Entry 4S0L (X-ray diffraction, 2.50 A resolution); this record covers chain A.

== Chain A ==
Name: Threonine--tRNA ligase
Organism: Pyrococcus abyssi GE5
Notes: EC 6.1.1.3
Reference sequence: Q9UZ14 (SYT_PYRAB); residues 1-143 here = UniProt positions 1-143
Chain sequence (151 residues; numbered 1 to 151; the number before each row is that of its first residue):
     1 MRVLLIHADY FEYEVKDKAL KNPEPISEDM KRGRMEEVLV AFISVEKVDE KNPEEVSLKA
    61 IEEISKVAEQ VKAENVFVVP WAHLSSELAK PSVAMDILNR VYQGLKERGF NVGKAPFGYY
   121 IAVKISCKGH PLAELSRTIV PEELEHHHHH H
Unresolved in the structure: 143-151
Sequence notes: engineered mutation A8 (Ser in Q9UZ14), F11 (Ile in Q9UZ14), V79 (Tyr in Q9UZ14), W81 (Phe in Q9UZ14), I121 (Lys in Q9UZ14), V123 (Phe in Q9UZ14); expression tag (144-151)
Modified / non-standard residues: F11 ((R)-2-amino-3-(4-phenylcyclohexyl)propanoic acid; BIF)

== In short ==
Chain A is Threonine--tRNA ligase (Pyrococcus abyssi GE5); the structure, Biphenylalanine modified
threonyl-tRNA synthetase from Pyrococcus abyssi: I11BIF, Y79V, and F123V mutant, was determined by X-ray
diffraction together with 4S02, 4S03, 4S0I, 4S0J and 4S0K from the same study.
